2CO7 - chains A and B; structure by X-ray diffraction, 1.80 A resolution.

Chain A:
Name: Safa pilus subunit
From: Salmonella typhimurium
Notes: fragment: core pilin domain, nte deleted, residues 46-170
Reference sequence: Q8ZRK4 (Q8ZRK4_SALTY); residues 20-144 here correspond to UniProt positions 46-170 (UniProt number = residue number + 26)
Amino-acid sequence (127 residues; numbered 18 to 144; the number before each row is that of its first residue):
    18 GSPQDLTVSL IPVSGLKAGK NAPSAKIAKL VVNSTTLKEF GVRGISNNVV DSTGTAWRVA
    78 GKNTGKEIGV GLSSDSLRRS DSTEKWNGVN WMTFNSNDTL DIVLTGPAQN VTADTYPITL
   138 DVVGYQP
Not modelled in the structure: 18-19, 31-36, 79-84, 128

Chain B:
Name: Putative fimbriae assembly chaperone
From: Salmonella typhimurium
Reference sequence: Q8ZRK3 (Q8ZRK3_SALTY); residues 1-221 here correspond to UniProt positions 25-245 (UniProt number = residue number + 24)
Amino-acid sequence (221 residues; row label = number of the first residue in the row):
     1 VNQQLNSATK LFSVKLGATR VIYHAGTAGA TLSVSNPQNY PILVQSSVKA ADKSSPAPFL
    61 VMPPLFRLEA NQQSQLRIVR TGGDMPTDRE TLQWVCIKAV PPENEPSDTQ AKGATLDLNL
   121 SINACDKLIF RPDAVKGTPE DVAGNLRWVE TGNKLKVENP TPFYMNLASV TVGGKPITGL
   181 EYVPPFADKT LNMPGSAHGD IEWRVITDFG GESHPFHYVL K
Not modelled in the structure: 1-7, 104-114, 193-197
Cystine bridges: Cys96-Cys125

Interface between chain A and chain B:
Residue-residue contacts (68):
  Gln21(A) - Leu16(B)  hydrogen bond (side chain-backbone)
  Gln21(A) - Ala18(B)
  Gln21(A) - Thr19(B)
  Asp22(A) - Val14(B)
  Asp22(A) - Lys15(B)
  Asp22(A) - Leu16(B)  hydrogen bond (side chain-backbone)
  Leu23(A) - Ser13(B)  hydrogen bond (backbone-side chain)
  Leu23(A) - Val14(B)
  Leu23(A) - Asn123(B)
  Thr24(A) - Phe12(B)
  Thr24(A) - Ser13(B)
  Val25(A) - Lys10(B)
  Val25(A) - Leu11(B)
  Val25(A) - Phe12(B)  hydrogen bond (backbone-backbone)
  Val25(A) - Leu120(B)
  Val25(A) - Ile122(B)  hydrophobic
  Ser26(A) - Lys10(B)
  Ser26(A) - Leu11(B)
  Leu27(A) - Thr9(B)
  Leu27(A) - Lys10(B)  hydrogen bond (backbone-backbone)
  Leu27(A) - Leu118(B)
  Leu27(A) - Asn119(B)
  Ile28(A) - Thr9(B)
  Pro29(A) - Ala8(B)
  Pro29(A) - Thr9(B)
  Pro29(A) - Leu118(B)
  Ile44(A) - Leu116(B)
  Ile62(A) - Ser121(B)
  Lys102(A) - Ser54(B)
  Trp103(A) - Lys53(B)
  Trp103(A) - Ser54(B)
  Asn104(A) - Lys49(B)  hydrogen bond
  Asn104(A) - Lys53(B)
  Asn104(A) - Ser54(B)  hydrogen bond (backbone-side chain)
  Asp131(A) - Thr115(B)  hydrogen bond (backbone-backbone)
  Thr132(A) - Thr115(B)
  Thr132(A) - Asp117(B)
  Tyr133(A) - Thr115(B)  hydrogen bond (backbone-backbone)
  Tyr133(A) - Leu116(B)
  Tyr133(A) - Asp117(B)  hydrogen bond (backbone-backbone)
  Pro134(A) - Asp117(B)
  Ile135(A) - Asp117(B)  hydrogen bond (backbone-backbone)
  Ile135(A) - Leu118(B)
  Ile135(A) - Asn119(B)  hydrogen bond (backbone-backbone)
  Thr136(A) - Asn119(B)
  Leu137(A) - Asn119(B)  hydrogen bond (backbone-backbone)
  Leu137(A) - Leu120(B)
  Leu137(A) - Ser121(B)  hydrogen bond (backbone-backbone)
  Asp138(A) - Ser121(B)  hydrogen bond
  Asp138(A) - Asn123(B)  hydrogen bond
  Val139(A) - Ser121(B)  hydrogen bond (backbone-backbone)
  Val139(A) - Ile122(B)
  Val139(A) - Asn123(B)  hydrogen bond (backbone-backbone)
  Val140(A) - Asn123(B)
  Gly141(A) - Asn123(B)  hydrogen bond (backbone-backbone)
  Gly141(A) - Ala124(B)
  Gly141(A) - Cys125(B)  hydrogen bond (backbone-backbone)
  Tyr142(A) - Lys53(B)
  Tyr142(A) - Trp94(B)  hydrophobic
  Tyr142(A) - Cys125(B)  hydrophobic
  Gln143(A) - Thr19(B)
  Gln143(A) - Trp94(B)
  Gln143(A) - Cys125(B)  hydrogen bond (backbone-backbone)
  Gln143(A) - Asp126(B)
  Gln143(A) - Lys127(B)
  Pro144(A) - Arg20(B)  hydrogen bond (backbone-side chain)
  Pro144(A) - Lys127(B)  hydrogen bond (backbone-side chain)
  Pro144(A) - Ile206(B)
Also at the interface, not in a pair above, chain A (32 interface residues in all): Ala45, Leu47, Thr53, Lys55
Also at the interface, not in a pair above, chain B (35 interface residues in all): Cys96, Lys98, Asn166, Leu167, Leu180

Summary:
The interface between chain A and chain B involves 32 residues on one side and 35 on the other, with 23
hydrogen bonds. Polar pairs include Gln21(A)-Leu16(B), Asp22(A)-Leu16(B) and Leu23(A)-Ser13(B).
Chain A is Safa pilus subunit and chain B is Putative fimbriae assembly chaperone, both from Salmonella
typhimurium; the structure, Salmonella enterica SafA pilin in complex with the SafB chaperone (Type II), was
determined by X-ray diffraction, deposited together with 2CNY, 2CNZ, 2CO1, 2CO2, 2CO4 and 2CO6.
